PDB entry 6BRQ | X-ray diffraction, 2.99 A resolution | chains B and A

# Chain B
Molecule: F-box/LRR-repeat MAX2 homolog
Organism: Oryza sativa subsp. japonica
Reference sequence: Q5VMP0 (MAX2_ORYSJ); numbering as in UniProt; present here: 1-474, 516-720
Sequence (688 residues; each row starts with the number of its first residue; note: 32 numbers in that range are skipped by the numbering (no residue carries them; nothing is unmodelled there)):
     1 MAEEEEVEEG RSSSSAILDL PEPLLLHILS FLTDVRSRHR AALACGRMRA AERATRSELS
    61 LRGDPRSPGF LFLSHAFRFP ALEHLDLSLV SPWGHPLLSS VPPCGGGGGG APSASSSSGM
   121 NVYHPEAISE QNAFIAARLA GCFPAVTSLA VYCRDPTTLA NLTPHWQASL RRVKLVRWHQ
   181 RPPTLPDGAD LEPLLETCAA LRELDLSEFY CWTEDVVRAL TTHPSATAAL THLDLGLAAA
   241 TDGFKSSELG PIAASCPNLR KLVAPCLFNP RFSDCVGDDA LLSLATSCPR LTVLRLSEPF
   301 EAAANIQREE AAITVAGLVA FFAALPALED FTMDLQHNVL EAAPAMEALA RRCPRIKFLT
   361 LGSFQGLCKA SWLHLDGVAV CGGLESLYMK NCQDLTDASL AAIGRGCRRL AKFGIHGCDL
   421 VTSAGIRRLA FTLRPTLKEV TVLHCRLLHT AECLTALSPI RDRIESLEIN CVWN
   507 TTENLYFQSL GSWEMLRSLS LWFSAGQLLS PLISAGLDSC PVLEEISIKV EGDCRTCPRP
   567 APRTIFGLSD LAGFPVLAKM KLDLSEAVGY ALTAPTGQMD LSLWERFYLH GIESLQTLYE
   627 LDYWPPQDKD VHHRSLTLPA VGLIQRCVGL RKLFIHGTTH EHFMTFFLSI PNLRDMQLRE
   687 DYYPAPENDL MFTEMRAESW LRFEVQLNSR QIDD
Unresolved in the structure: 1-14, 102-124, 301-308, 372-374, 507-516, 558-565, 595-604, 635-638, 694-720
Construct notes: linker (509-515)

# Chain A
Molecule: SKP1-like protein 1A
Organism: Arabidopsis thaliana
Reference sequence: Q39255 (SKP1A_ARATH); residues 1-160 here = UniProt positions 1-160
Sequence (160 residues; each row starts with the number of its first residue):
     1 MSAKKIVLKS SDGESFEVEE AVALESQTIA HMVEDDCVDN GVPLPNVTSK ILAKVIEYCK
    61 RHVEAAASKA EAVEGAATSD DDLKAWDADF MKIDQATLFE LILAANYLNI KNLLDLTCQT
   121 VADMIKGKTP EEIRTTFNIK NDFTPEEEEE VRRENQWAFE
Unresolved in the structure: 1-17, 20-21, 34-43, 62-86

# Chain B / chain A interface
Residue-residue contacts - 100 pairs, chain B then chain A:
  Ser15(B) with Phe137(A), hydrogen bond (side chain-backbone); Asn138(A); Ile139(A)
  Ala16(B) with Phe99(A), hydrophobic; Phe137(A)
  Ile17(B) with Phe99(A), hydrophobic; Val121(A), hydrophobic; Phe137(A), hydrophobic; Ile139(A), hydrophobic
  Leu18(B) with Ile139(A), hydrophobic
  Leu20(B) with Phe99(A), hydrophobic; Leu103(A), hydrophobic
  Pro21(B) with Leu103(A)
  Leu24(B) with Asn106(A); Leu114(A), hydrophobic
  His27(B) with Asp115(A), salt bridge; Cys118(A)
  Ile28(B) with Cys118(A), hydrophobic; Val121(A), hydrophobic; Ala122(A); Ile125(A), hydrophobic
  Phe31(B) with Asp115(A); Cys118(A), hydrophobic; Gln119(A); Ala122(A), hydrophobic
  Leu32(B) with Ala122(A); Lys126(A)
  Val35(B) with Phe159(A); Glu160(A)
  Arg36(B) with Glu160(A)
  Ser37(B) with Lys126(A); Gly127(A), hydrogen bond (side chain-backbone)
  His39(B) with Asn155(A), hydrogen bond (backbone-side chain); Ala158(A)
  Arg40(B) with Gly127(A); Lys128(A); Thr129(A); Pro130(A); Ile133(A)
  Ala41(B) with Ile125(A), hydrophobic; Ile133(A)
  Ala42(B) with Phe143(A); Val151(A)
  Leu43(B) with Pro130(A), hydrophobic; Arg134(A), hydrogen bond (backbone-side chain); Phe143(A); Glu148(A); Val151(A), hydrophobic; Arg152(A); Asn155(A)
  Ala44(B) with Ile133(A), hydrophobic; Arg134(A), hydrogen bond (backbone-side chain); Asn141(A)
  Cys45(B) with Ile139(A), hydrophobic; Phe143(A)
  Gly46(B) with Phe143(A)
  Met48(B) with Ile125(A), hydrophobic; Ile139(A), hydrophobic
  Arg49(B) with Phe143(A); Glu147(A); Glu150(A); Val151(A); Glu154(A), salt bridge
  Arg53(B) with Val151(A); Glu154(A), salt bridge; Asn155(A), hydrogen bond
  Arg56(B) with Ala158(A)
  Leu59(B) with Trp157(A); Ala158(A), hydrophobic
  Ser60(B) with Ala158(A); Phe159(A), hydrogen bond (backbone-backbone)
  Leu61(B) with Trp157(A); Phe159(A)
  Arg62(B) with Gln156(A), hydrogen bond (side chain-backbone); Trp157(A), hydrogen bond (backbone-backbone); Ala158(A); Phe159(A)
  Gly63(B) with Trp157(A)
  Asp64(B) with Trp157(A)
  Ser67(B) with Trp157(A)
  Gly69(B) with Trp157(A)
  Phe70(B) with Trp157(A)
  Leu73(B) with Trp157(A)
  Ser74(B) with Glu150(A); Glu154(A)
  Phe77(B) with Glu154(A); Trp157(A), hydrophobic
  Leu89(B) with Phe159(A)
  Tyr625(B) with Glu160(A), hydrogen bond
  Arg657(B) with Glu160(A), salt bridge
  Lys658(B) with Glu160(A), hydrogen bond (side chain-backbone)
  Arg680(B) with Asn155(A), hydrogen bond (side chain-backbone); Gln156(A); Ala158(A), hydrogen bond (side chain-backbone); Phe159(A); Glu160(A), salt bridge
  Asp681(B) with Phe159(A); Glu160(A), hydrogen bond (side chain-backbone)
  Gln683(B) with Phe159(A)
  Arg685(B) with Phe159(A)
Also at the interface, not in a pair above, chain B (50 interface residues in all): Asp34, Pro65, Ala76, Phe660
Also at the interface, not in a pair above, chain A (37 interface residues in all): Ile102, Lys140, Asp142

# Summary
Chain B and chain A form an interface of 50 and 37 residues respectively; the contacts include 14 hydrogen
bonds and 5 salt bridges. Polar contacts include His27(B)-Asp115(A), Arg49(B)-Glu154(A) and
Arg53(B)-Glu154(A).
Here chain B is F-box/LRR-repeat MAX2 homolog (Oryza sativa subsp. japonica) and chain A is SKP1-like protein
1A (Arabidopsis thaliana). Entry 6BRQ (Crystal structure of rice ASK1-D3 ubiquitin ligase complex crystal form
3) was determined by X-ray diffraction, deposited together with 6BRO, 6BRP and 6BRT.
